PDB entry 2GGL | X-ray diffraction, 2.40 A resolution | chains A and C of the 4 polymer chains in the assembly

# Chain A (and C)
Protein: N-carbamoyl-D-amino acid amidohydrolase
From: Agrobacterium tumefaciens
Notes: EC 3.5.1.77; chain C of this document is another copy of the same molecule, construct and numbering; everything in this record applies to it too
Reference sequence: Q44185 (DCAS_AGRTU); residues 1-304 here = UniProt positions 1-304
Chain sequence (304 residues; row label = number of the first residue in the row):
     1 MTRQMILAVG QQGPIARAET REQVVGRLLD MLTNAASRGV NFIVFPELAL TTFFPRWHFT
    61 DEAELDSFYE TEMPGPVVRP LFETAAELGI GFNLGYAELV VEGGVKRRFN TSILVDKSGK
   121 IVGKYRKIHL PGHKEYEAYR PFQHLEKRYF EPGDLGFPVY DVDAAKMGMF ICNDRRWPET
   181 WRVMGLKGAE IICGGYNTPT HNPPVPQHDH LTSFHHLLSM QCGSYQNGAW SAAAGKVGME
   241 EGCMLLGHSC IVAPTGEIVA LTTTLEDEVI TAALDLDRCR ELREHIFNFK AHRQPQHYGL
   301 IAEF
Not modelled in the structure: 1-2
Construct notes: engineered mutation Cys222 (Ala in Q44185)
UniProt features mapped onto this chain:
  - active site: Glu47, Lys127, Cys172
What the authors report for this chain:
  - mutagenesis - P178C, A222C: unchanged stability
  - mutagenesis - P295C/F304C: increased stability
  - mutagenesis - P295C/F304C: increased catalytic activity on from 55 8C to 70 8C
  - catalytic residues: Glu47, Lys127, Cys172 (citing earlier work)

# How chain A and chain C interact
Residue-residue contacts - 6 pairs, chain A then chain C:
  Gln207(A) with Leu265(C)
  His210(A) with His248(C)
  Leu211(A) with His248(C)
  His248(A) with His210(C); Leu211(C)
  Leu265(A) with Gln207(C)
Other interface residues (no listed pair), chain A (10 interface residues in all): Pro206, Ser213, Met244, Leu246, Gly247
Other interface residues (no listed pair), chain C (9 interface residues in all): Pro206, Ser213, Met244, Leu246

# In short
10 residues of chain A face 9 of chain C across their interface. From UniProt: 3 active-site residues on chain
A. The paper reports catalytic residues Glu47(A), Lys127(A) and Cys172(A); P295C/F304C of chain A increase
stability; 3 substitutions were tested in all.
Both chains are N-carbamoyl-D-amino acid amidohydrolase (Agrobacterium tumefaciens). Entry 2GGL (The mutant
A222C of Agrobacterium radiobacter N-carbamoyl-D-amino acid amidohydrolase) was determined by X-ray
diffraction, deposited together with 2GGG, 2GGH, 2GGI, 2GGJ and 2GGK.
